9FK0 - chains A and B of the 6 polymer chains in the assembly; structure by electron microscopy, 3.22 A resolution.

[Chain A (and B)]
Protein: Envelope protein E
Source organism: tick-borne encephalitis virus-European subtype
Notes: chain B of this document is another copy of the same molecule, construct and numbering; everything in this record applies to it too
UniProtKB: chimeric construct of A0A7M3UFX3, P29837: residues 1-429 from A0A7M3UFX3 (A0A7M3UFX3_9FLAV) positions 281-709 (UniProt number = residue number + 280); residues 430-496 from P29837 positions 710-776 (UniProt number = residue number + 280)
Amino-acid sequence (496 residues; numbered 1 to 496; the number before each row is that of its first residue):
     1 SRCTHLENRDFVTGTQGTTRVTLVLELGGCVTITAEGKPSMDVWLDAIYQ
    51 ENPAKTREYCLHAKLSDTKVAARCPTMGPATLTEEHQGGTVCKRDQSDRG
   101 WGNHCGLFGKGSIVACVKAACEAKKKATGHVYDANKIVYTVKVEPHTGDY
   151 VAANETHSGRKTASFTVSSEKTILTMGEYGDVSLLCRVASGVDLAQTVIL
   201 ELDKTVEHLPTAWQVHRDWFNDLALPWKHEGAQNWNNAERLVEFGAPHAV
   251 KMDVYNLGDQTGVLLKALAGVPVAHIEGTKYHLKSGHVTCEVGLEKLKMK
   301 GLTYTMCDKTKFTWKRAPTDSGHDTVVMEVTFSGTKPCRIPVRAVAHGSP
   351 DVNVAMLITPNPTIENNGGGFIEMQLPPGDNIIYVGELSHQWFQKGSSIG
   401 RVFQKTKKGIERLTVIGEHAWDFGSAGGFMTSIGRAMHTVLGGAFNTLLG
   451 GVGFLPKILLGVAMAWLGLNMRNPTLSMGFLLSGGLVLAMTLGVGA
Covalently attached groups: N-acetylglucosamine (NAG) linked to N154
UniProt features mapped onto this chain:
  - site: A496 (Cleavage)
Reported in the primary citation:
  - post-translational modification sites: N154
  - binding site for N-acetylglucosamine: N154

[Chain A / chain B interface]
Residue-residue contacts - 52 pairs, chain A then chain B:
  T4(A) with F108(B)
  H5(A) with G102(B)
  E7(A) with D98(B)
  D98(A) with E7(B)
  W101(A) with Y150(B); R316(B); A317(B); T319(B); V327(B); F371(B), hydrophobic
  G102(A) with Y150(B), hydrogen bond (backbone-side chain); A152(B); A153(B), hydrogen bond (backbone-backbone)
  N103(A) with A153(B)
  H104(A) with A152(B); N154(B), hydrogen bond
  C105(A) with R316(B), hydrogen bond (backbone-side chain)
  F108(A) with T319(B); D320(B); S321(B); V327(B), hydrophobic
  K125(A) with D259(B), salt bridge
  Y150(A) with W101(B), hydrophobic; G102(B)
  A152(A) with G102(B); H104(B)
  A153(A) with G102(B), hydrogen bond (backbone-backbone)
  N154(A) with H104(B), hydrogen bond
  H208(A) with L65(B); V254(B); Y255(B); N256(B), hydrogen bond (backbone-backbone)
  L209(A) with N256(B)
  V254(A) with H208(B), hydrogen bond (backbone-side chain)
  Y255(A) with H208(B)
  N256(A) with H208(B), hydrogen bond (backbone-backbone); L209(B)
  L257(A) with L265(B)
  D259(A) with D259(B); Q260(B)
  Q260(A) with L265(B)
  G262(A) with D259(B); T261(B)
  L265(A) with G258(B)
  R316(A) with W101(B)
  T319(A) with W101(B)
  D320(A) with F108(B)
  S321(A) with F108(B)
  V327(A) with W101(B); F108(B), hydrophobic
  M328(A) with W101(B)
  F371(A) with W101(B), hydrophobic
Other interface residues (no listed pair), chain A (36 interface residues in all): L65, G106, P210, G322
Other interface residues (no listed pair), chain B (34 interface residues in all): T4, H5, G106, P210, L257, M328

[Summary]
36 residues of chain A and 34 residues of chain B are in contact, with 9 hydrogen bonds and 1 salt bridge.
Among the polar pairs are K125(A)-D259(B), G102(A)-Y150(B) and H104(A)-N154(B). The paper reports a binding
site for N-acetylglucosamine at N154(A); a modification site at N154(A).
Both chains are Envelope protein E (tick-borne encephalitis virus-European subtype). Entry 9FK0 (LGTV with
TBEV prME) was determined by electron microscopy, deposited together with 9FOJ and 9H28.
